PDB entry 8OUY | electron microscopy, 3.40 A resolution | chains A and B of the 4 polymer chains in the assembly

== Chain A ==
Molecule: DNA repair protein RAD51 homolog 2
From: Homo sapiens
UniProt: O15315 (RA51B_HUMAN), isoform O15315-1; residue numbers follow UniProt; this construct covers 1-350
Sequence (350 residues; each row starts with the number of its first residue):
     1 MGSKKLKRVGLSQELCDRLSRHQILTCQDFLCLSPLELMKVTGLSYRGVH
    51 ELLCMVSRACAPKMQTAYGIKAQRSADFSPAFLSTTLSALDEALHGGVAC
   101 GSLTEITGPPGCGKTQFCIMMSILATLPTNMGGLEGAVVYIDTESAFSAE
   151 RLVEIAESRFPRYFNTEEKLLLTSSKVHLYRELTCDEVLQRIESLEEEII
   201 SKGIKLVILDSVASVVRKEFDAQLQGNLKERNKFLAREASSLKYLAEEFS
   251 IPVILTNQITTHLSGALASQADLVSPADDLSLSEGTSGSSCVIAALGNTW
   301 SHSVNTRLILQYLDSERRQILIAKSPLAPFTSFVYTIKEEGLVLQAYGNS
Disordered / not traced: 1-3, 74-350
Swiss-Prot annotation at these positions:
  - binding site (ATP): G108 to T115
  - site: P252, V253 (Breakpoint for translocation to form HMGA2-RAD51B)
  - mutagenesis: P326 (P326L: Abolishes interaction with BCR-ABL SH3 domain)
Reported in the primary citation:
  - catalytic residues: E144 (by similarity / conservation)

== Chain B ==
Molecule: DNA repair protein RAD51 homolog 3
From: Homo sapiens
UniProt: O43502 (RA51C_HUMAN); residues 1-376 here = UniProt positions 1-376
Sequence (376 residues; row label = number of the first residue in the row):
     1 MRGKTFRFEMQRDLVSFPLSPAVRVKLVSAGFQTAEELLEVKPSELSKEV
    51 GISKAEALETLQIIRRECLTNKPRYAGTSESHKKCTALELLEQEHTQGFI
   101 ITFCSALDDILGGGVPLMKTTEICGAPGVGKTQLCMQLAVDVQIPECFGG
   151 VAGEAVFIDTEGSFMVDRVVDLATACIQHLQLIAEKHKGEEHRKALEDFT
   201 LDNILSHIYYFRCRDYTELLAQVYLLPDFLSEHSKVRLVIVDGIAFPFRH
   251 DLDDLSLRTRLLNGLAQQMISLANNHRLAVILTNQMTTKIDRNQALLVPA
   301 LGESWGHAATIRLIFHWDRKQRLATLYKSPSQKECTVLFQIKPQGFRDTV
   351 VTSACSLQTEGSLSTRKRSRDPEEEL
Disordered / not traced: 1-9, 67-83, 291-300, 350-376
Swiss-Prot annotation at these positions:
  - motif: R366 to R370 (Nuclear localization signal)
  - binding site (ATP): G125 to T132
  - modified residue: S20 (Phosphoserine)
  - natural variant: F103 (deletion), G125 (G125V: In BROVCA3), L138 (L138F: In BROVCA3), D159 (D159N: Reduces interaction with BRCA2 and to a lesser extent with PALB2 and RAD51), G162 (G162E: In BROVCA3), Q178 (Q178P: In BROVCA3), R258 (R258H: In FANCO), G264 (G264S; G264V), T287 (T287A: In BROVCA3)
  - mutagenesis: K131 (K131A: Significant loss of function; abolishes Holliday junction resolution activity; K131R: Partial loss of function)
Metal / ion sites: Mg2+: T132 (together with ADP)
Small-molecule neighbours:
  - ADP (adenosine-5'-diphosphate): P127, G128, V129, G130, K131, T132, Q133, R168, R322, I341, K342, P343
  - ATP (adenosine-5'-triphosphate): G306, H307, Y327, K328, S329, P330, S331, Q332, K333, E334
Reported in the primary citation:
  - binding site for ADP: K131
  - catalytic residues: E161 (by similarity / conservation)

== Chain A / chain B interface ==
Contacting residue pairs - 40 pairs, chain A then chain B:
  Q28(A) - L252(B)
  L31(A) - T217(B)
  C32(A) - L255(B)
  C32(A) - T259(B)  hydrogen bond (backbone-side chain)
  M39(A) - L19(B)
  M39(A) - P21(B)
  G43(A) - S20(B)  hydrogen bond (backbone-side chain)
  L44(A) - S20(B)
  L44(A) - P21(B)
  S45(A) - S20(B)
  S45(A) - E59(B)  hydrogen bond
  Y46(A) - P18(B)  hydrogen bond (backbone-backbone)
  C54(A) - L225(B)
  S57(A) - A221(B)
  S57(A) - Y224(B)
  S57(A) - L225(B)
  R58(A) - L225(B)
  C60(A) - E218(B)
  A61(A) - A221(B)
  A61(A) - Q222(B)
  A61(A) - L225(B)  hydrophobic
  P62(A) - R212(B)
  P62(A) - C213(B)  hydrophobic
  P62(A) - E218(B)
  P62(A) - Q222(B)
  M64(A) - Y209(B)  hydrophobic
  M64(A) - Y210(B)
  M64(A) - F211(B)  hydrophobic
  Q65(A) - Y209(B)
  Q65(A) - Y210(B)  hydrogen bond (backbone-backbone)
  T66(A) - L205(B)
  T66(A) - I208(B)
  A67(A) - V166(B)
  A67(A) - L205(B)
  A67(A) - I208(B)  hydrogen bond (backbone-backbone)
  Y68(A) - L205(B)  hydrogen bond (backbone-backbone)
  Y68(A) - S206(B)
  K71(A) - V166(B)
  K71(A) - V170(B)
  K71(A) - L205(B)
Other interface residues (no listed pair), chain A (26 interface residues in all): L33, P35, K40, L53, K63, I70
Other interface residues (no listed pair), chain B (29 interface residues in all): I63, D202, D228, F229, N263

== Overview ==
Chain A and chain B form an interface of 26 and 29 residues respectively; the contacts include 7 hydrogen
bonds. Polar contacts include C32(A)-T259(B), G43(A)-S20(B) and S45(A)-E59(B). Bound to chain B: ADP and ATP.
From the paper: catalytic residues E144(A) and E161(B); a binding site for ADP at K131(B).
Here chain A is DNA repair protein RAD51 homolog 2 and chain B is DNA repair protein RAD51 homolog 3, both
from Homo sapiens. Entry 8OUY (Human RAD51B-RAD51C-RAD51D-XRCC2 (BCDX2) complex, 3.4 A resolution) was
determined by electron microscopy together with 8OUZ from the same study.
